PDB entry 8R6P | electron microscopy, 3.16 A resolution | chains D and O of the 10 polymer chains in the assembly

[Chain D]
Molecule: DNA-directed RNA polymerase subunit beta'
Organism: Mycolicibacterium smegmatis MC2 155
Reference sequence: A0QS66 (RPOC_MYCS2); residue numbers follow UniProt; this construct covers 1-1317
Sequence (1317 residues; each row starts with the number of its first residue):
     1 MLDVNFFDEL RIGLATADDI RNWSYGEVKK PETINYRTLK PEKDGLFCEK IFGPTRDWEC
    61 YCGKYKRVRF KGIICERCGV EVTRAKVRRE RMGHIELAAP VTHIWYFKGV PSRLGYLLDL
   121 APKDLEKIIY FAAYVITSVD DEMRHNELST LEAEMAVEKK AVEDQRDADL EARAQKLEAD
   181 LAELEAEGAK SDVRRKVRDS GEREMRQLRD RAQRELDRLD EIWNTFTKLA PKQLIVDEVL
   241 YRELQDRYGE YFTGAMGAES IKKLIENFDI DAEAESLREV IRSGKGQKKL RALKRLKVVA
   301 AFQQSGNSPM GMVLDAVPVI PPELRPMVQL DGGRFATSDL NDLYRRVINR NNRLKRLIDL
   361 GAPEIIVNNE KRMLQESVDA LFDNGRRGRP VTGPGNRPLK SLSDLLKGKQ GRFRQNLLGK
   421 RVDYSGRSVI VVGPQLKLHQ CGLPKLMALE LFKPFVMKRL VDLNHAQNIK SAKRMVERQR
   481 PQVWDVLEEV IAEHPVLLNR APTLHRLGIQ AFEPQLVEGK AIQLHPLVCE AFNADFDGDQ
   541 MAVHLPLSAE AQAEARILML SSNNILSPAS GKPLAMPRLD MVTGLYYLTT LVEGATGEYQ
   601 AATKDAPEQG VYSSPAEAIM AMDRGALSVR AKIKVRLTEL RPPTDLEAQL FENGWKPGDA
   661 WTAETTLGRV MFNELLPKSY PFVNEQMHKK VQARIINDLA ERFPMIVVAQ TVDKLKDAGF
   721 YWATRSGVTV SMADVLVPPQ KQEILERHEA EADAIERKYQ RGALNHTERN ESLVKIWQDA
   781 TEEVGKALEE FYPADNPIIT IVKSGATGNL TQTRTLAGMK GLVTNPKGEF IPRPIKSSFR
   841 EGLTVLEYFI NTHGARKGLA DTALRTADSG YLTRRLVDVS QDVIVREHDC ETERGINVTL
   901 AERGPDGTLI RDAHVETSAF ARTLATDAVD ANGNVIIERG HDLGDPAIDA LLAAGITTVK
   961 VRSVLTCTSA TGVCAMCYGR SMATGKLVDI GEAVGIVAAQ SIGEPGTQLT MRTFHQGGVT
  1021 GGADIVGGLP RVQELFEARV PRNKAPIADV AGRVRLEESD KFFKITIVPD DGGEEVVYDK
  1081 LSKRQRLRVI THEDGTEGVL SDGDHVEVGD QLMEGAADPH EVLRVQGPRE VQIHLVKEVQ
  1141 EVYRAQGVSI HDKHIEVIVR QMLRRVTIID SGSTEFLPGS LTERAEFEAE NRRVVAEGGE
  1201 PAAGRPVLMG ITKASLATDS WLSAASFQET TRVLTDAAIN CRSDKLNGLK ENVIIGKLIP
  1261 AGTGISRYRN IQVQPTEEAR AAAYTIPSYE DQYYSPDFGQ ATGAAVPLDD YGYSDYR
Unresolved in the structure: 1-5, 1012-1026, 1284-1317
Ion coordination: Zn2+ site 1: Cys60, Cys62, Cys75, Cys78; Mg2+: Asp535, Asp537, Asp539; Zn2+ site 2: Cys890, Cys967, Cys974, Cys977
UniProt features mapped onto this chain:
  - binding site (Zn(2+)): Cys60, Cys62, Cys75, Cys78, Cys890, Cys967, Cys974, Cys977
  - binding site (Mg(2+)): Asp535, Asp537, Asp539

[Chain O]
Molecule: 50-nt DNA strand
Sequence (50 nucleotides; row label = number of the first residue in the row):
     1 GCTTGACAAA AGTGTTAAAT TGTGCTATAC TGGGAGCCGT CACGGATGCG
Unresolved in the structure: 38-40

[Chain D / chain O interface]
Pairs across the interface (4; chain D residue first):
  Tyr36(D) - DT20(O)  phosphate contact
  Tyr36(D) - DT21(O)  hydrogen bond to the phosphate
  Arg291(D) - DT47(O)  salt bridge to the phosphate
  Lys294(D) - DA46(O)  salt bridge to the phosphate
Other interface residues (no listed pair), chain D (4 interface residues in all): Arg37

[Summary]
Chain D and chain O each contribute 4 residues to their interface, with 1 hydrogen bond and 2 salt bridges.
Polar contacts include Tyr36(D)-DT21(O), Arg291(D)-DT47(O) and Lys294(D)-DA46(O). From UniProt: 8 Zn2+-binding
residues and 3 Mg2+-binding residues on chain D.
Chain D is DNA-directed RNA polymerase subunit beta' (Mycolicibacterium smegmatis MC2 155) and chain O is a
50-nt DNA strand; the structure, Mycobacterium smegnatis RNA polymerase RP2-like transcription initiation
complex with SigmaA, RbpA, HelD N-terminal domain and open ..., was determined by electron microscopy (same
publication as 8Q3I, 8QN8, 8QTI, 8QU6, 8R2M, 8R3M and 8R6R).
